Entry 3NEF (X-ray diffraction, 2.40 A resolution); this record covers chain A.

== Chain A ==
Molecule: Abscisic acid receptor PYL1
From: Arabidopsis thaliana
Notes: EC 3.1.3.16
UniProtKB: Q8VZS8 (PYL1_ARATH); residues -1 to 200 here correspond to UniProt positions 20-221 (UniProt number = residue number + 21)
Sequence (202 residues; row label = number of the first residue in the row; numbers below 1 keep their minus sign (Ile-1 is residue -1)):
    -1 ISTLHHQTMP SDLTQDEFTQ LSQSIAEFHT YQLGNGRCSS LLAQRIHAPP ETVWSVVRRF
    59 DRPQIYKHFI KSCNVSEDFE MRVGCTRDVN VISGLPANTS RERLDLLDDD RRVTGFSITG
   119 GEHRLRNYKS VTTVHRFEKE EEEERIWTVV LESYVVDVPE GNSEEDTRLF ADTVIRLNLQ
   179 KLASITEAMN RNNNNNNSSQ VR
Not modelled in the structure: -1 to 2, 138-142, 190-200
Small-molecule neighbours: Pyrabactin (PYV; 4-bromo-N-(pyridin-2-ylmethyl)naphthalene-1-sulfonamide): Lys65, His66, Phe67, Ile68, Val87, Val89, Leu93, Ala95, Ser98, Glu100, Phe114, Ile116, His121, Leu123, Tyr126, Phe168, Ala169, Val172, Ile173
UniProt features mapped onto this chain:
  - motif: Ser91 to Ala95 (Gate loop), His121 to Leu123 (Latch loop)
  - binding site (abscisate): Lys65, Ala95 to Glu100, Arg122 to Ser128, Glu150
  - site (Involved in interactions with PP2Cs): Pro94, Ser161

== Summary ==
Bound to chain A: Pyrabactin. From UniProt: 15 abscisate-binding residues.
Chain A is Abscisic acid receptor PYL1 (Arabidopsis thaliana); the structure, High-resolution pyrabactin-bound
PYL1 structure, was determined by X-ray diffraction together with 3NEG from the same study.
